PDB entry 7PVT | X-ray diffraction, 1.60 A resolution | chains A and B

# Chain A
Name: Tyrosine-protein kinase transforming protein Src
From: Rous sarcoma virus (strain Schmidt-Ruppin E)
Notes: EC 2.7.10.2
UniProtKB: P63185 (SRC_RSVSE); residues 81-141 here = UniProt positions 81-141
Amino-acid sequence (61 residues; each row starts with the number of its first residue):
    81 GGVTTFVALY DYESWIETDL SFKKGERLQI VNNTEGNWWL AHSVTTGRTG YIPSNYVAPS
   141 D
Disordered / not traced: 81-83, 112-115, 141
Differences from the reference sequence: engineered mutation R128 (Gln in P63185)

# Chain B
Name: VSL12
Amino-acid sequence (12 residues; numbered 1 to 12; the number before each row is that of its first residue):
     1 VSLARRPLPP LP
Disordered / not traced: 1-2

# Interface between chain A and chain B
Residue-residue contacts - 26 pairs, chain A then chain B:
  Y90(A) - L11(B)  hydrophobic
  Y90(A) - P12(B)  hydrophobic
  D91(A) - P12(B)
  D99(A) - R6(B)  salt bridge
  G116(A) - A4(B)
  N117(A) - A4(B)  hydrogen bond (backbone-backbone)
  N117(A) - R5(B)
  N117(A) - R6(B)  hydrogen bond (side chain-backbone)
  N117(A) - P7(B)
  N117(A) - L8(B)
  W118(A) - L3(B)
  W118(A) - A4(B)  hydrogen bond (backbone-backbone)
  W118(A) - R6(B)
  W118(A) - P7(B)  hydrogen bond (side chain-backbone)
  W118(A) - P9(B)
  Y131(A) - L3(B)  hydrophobic
  Y131(A) - R6(B)
  P133(A) - P9(B)
  S134(A) - L8(B)
  N135(A) - L8(B)
  N135(A) - P9(B)  hydrogen bond (side chain-backbone)
  N135(A) - L11(B)
  Y136(A) - P9(B)  hydrophobic
  Y136(A) - P10(B)  hydrogen bond (side chain-backbone)
  Y136(A) - L11(B)
  Y136(A) - P12(B)
Other interface residues (no listed pair), chain A (14 interface residues in all): Y92, I96, T98

# Summary
14 residues of chain A and 10 residues of chain B are in contact; the contacts include 6 hydrogen bonds and 1
salt bridge. Polar pairs include D99(A)-R6(B), N117(A)-R6(B) and W118(A)-P7(B).
Here chain A is Tyrosine-protein kinase transforming protein Src (Rous sarcoma virus (strain Schmidt-Ruppin
E)) and chain B is VSL12. Entry 7PVT (Crystal structure of the v-Src SH3 domain Q128R mutant in complex with
the synthetic peptide VSL12) was determined by X-ray diffraction.
